PDB entry 1BWP | X-ray diffraction, 2.10 A resolution | chain A

== Chain A ==
Name: Platelet-activating factor acetylhydrolase
Source organism: Bos taurus
Notes: EC 3.1.1.47
Reference sequence: Q29460 (PA1B3_BOVIN); residues 1-232 here = UniProt positions 1-232
Chain sequence (233 residues; row label = number of the first residue in the row):
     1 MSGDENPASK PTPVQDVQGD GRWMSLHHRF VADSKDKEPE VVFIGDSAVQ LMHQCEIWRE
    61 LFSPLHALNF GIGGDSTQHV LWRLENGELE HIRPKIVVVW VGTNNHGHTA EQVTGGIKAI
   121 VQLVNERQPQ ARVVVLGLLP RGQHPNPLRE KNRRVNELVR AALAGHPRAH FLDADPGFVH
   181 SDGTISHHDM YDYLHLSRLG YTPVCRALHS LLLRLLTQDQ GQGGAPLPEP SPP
Unresolved in the structure: 1-4, 217-233
Construct notes: engineered mutation Ala-48 (Leu in Q29460)
Swiss-Prot annotation at these positions:
  - active site: Ser-47, Asp-192, His-195
  - modified residue: Ser-2 (N-acetylserine)

== Overview ==
From UniProt: 3 active-site residues.
Chain A is Platelet-activating factor acetylhydrolase (Bos taurus); the structure, Probing the substrate
specificity of the intracellular brain platelet-activating factor acetylhydrolase, was determined by X-ray
diffraction, deposited together with 1BWQ and 1BWR.
